PDB entry 1VPP | X-ray diffraction, 1.90 A resolution | chains V and W of the 4 polymer chains in the assembly

[Chain V (and W)]
Protein: Protein (vascular endothelial growth factor)
From: Homo sapiens
Notes: fragment: receptor binding domain; chain W of this document is another copy of the same molecule, construct and numbering; everything in this record applies to it too
Reference sequence: P15692 (VEGFA_HUMAN); residues 8-109 here correspond to UniProt positions 34-135 (UniProt number = residue number + 26)
Chain sequence (102 residues; row label = number of the first residue in the row):
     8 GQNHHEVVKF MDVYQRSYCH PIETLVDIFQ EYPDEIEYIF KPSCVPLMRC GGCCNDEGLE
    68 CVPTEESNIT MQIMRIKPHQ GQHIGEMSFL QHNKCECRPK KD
Unresolved in the structure: 8-12, 109 (chain W: 8-12, 37-42, 109)
Disulfide bonds: Cys-26/Cys-68, Cys-57/Cys-102, Cys-61/Cys-104

[How chain V and chain W interact]
Residue-residue contacts - 63 pairs, chain V then chain W:
  Val-14(V) / Thr-77(W)
  Val-14(V) / Gln-79(W)
  Val-14(V) / Glu-93(W)
  Val-15(V) / Ile-76(W)  hydrophobic
  Val-15(V) / Thr-77(W)  hydrogen bond (backbone-backbone)
  Val-15(V) / Met-78(W)
  Val-15(V) / Gln-79(W)  hydrogen bond (backbone-backbone)
  Lys-16(V) / Gln-79(W)
  Phe-17(V) / Lys-48(W)
  Phe-17(V) / Pro-49(W)
  Phe-17(V) / Gln-79(W)  hydrogen bond (backbone-side chain)
  Phe-17(V) / Met-81(W)  hydrophobic
  Phe-17(V) / Ile-91(W)  hydrophobic
  Val-20(V) / Pro-49(W)  hydrophobic
  Val-20(V) / Val-52(W)  hydrophobic
  Val-20(V) / Pro-53(W)
  Val-20(V) / Met-78(W)  hydrophobic
  Val-20(V) / Gln-79(W)
  Tyr-21(V) / Lys-48(W)
  Arg-23(V) / Glu-30(W)  salt bridge
  Arg-23(V) / Leu-32(W)
  Arg-23(V) / Pro-53(W)
  Ser-24(V) / Leu-32(W)
  Ser-24(V) / Pro-49(W)
  Ser-24(V) / Cys-51(W)  hydrogen bond (side chain-backbone)
  His-27(V) / Leu-32(W)
  Ile-29(V) / Glu-30(W)
  Ile-29(V) / Leu-32(W)  hydrophobic
  Glu-30(V) / Arg-23(W)  salt bridge
  Glu-30(V) / Ile-29(W)
  Leu-32(V) / Arg-23(W)
  Leu-32(V) / His-27(W)
  Leu-32(V) / Gly-58(W)
  Leu-32(V) / Gly-59(W)
  Lys-48(V) / Phe-17(W)
  Lys-48(V) / Tyr-21(W)
  Lys-48(V) / Asn-62(W)
  Pro-49(V) / Val-20(W)  hydrophobic
  Pro-49(V) / Ser-24(W)
  Ser-50(V) / Cys-60(W)
  Cys-51(V) / Ser-24(W)  hydrogen bond (side chain-backbone)
  Cys-51(V) / Gly-59(W)
  Cys-51(V) / Cys-60(W)  disulfide
  Val-52(V) / Val-20(W)  hydrophobic
  Pro-53(V) / Arg-23(W)
  Gly-58(V) / Leu-32(W)
  Gly-59(V) / Leu-32(W)
  Gly-59(V) / Cys-51(W)
  Cys-60(V) / Ser-50(W)
  Cys-60(V) / Cys-51(W)  disulfide
  Thr-77(V) / Glu-13(W)
  Thr-77(V) / Val-14(W)
  Thr-77(V) / Val-15(W)  hydrogen bond (backbone-backbone)
  Met-78(V) / Val-15(W)
  Met-78(V) / Val-20(W)  hydrophobic
  Gln-79(V) / Val-14(W)
  Gln-79(V) / Val-15(W)  hydrogen bond (backbone-backbone)
  Gln-79(V) / Lys-16(W)
  Gln-79(V) / Phe-17(W)  hydrogen bond (side chain-backbone)
  Gln-79(V) / Val-20(W)
  Met-81(V) / Phe-17(W)  hydrophobic
  Ile-91(V) / Phe-17(W)  hydrophobic
  Glu-93(V) / Val-14(W)
Interface residues without a listed pair, chain V (32 interface residues in all): Glu-13, Cys-61, Asn-62, Ile-76, Ile-80
Interface residues without a listed pair, chain W (32 interface residues in all): Cys-61, Ile-80
Cross-chain cystine bridges: Cys-51(V)/Cys-60(W), Cys-60(V)/Cys-51(W)

[Summary]
Chain V and chain W each contribute 32 residues to their interface; the contacts include 2 disulfide bonds, 8
hydrogen bonds and 2 salt bridges. Among the polar pairs are Arg-23(V)/Glu-30(W), Phe-17(V)/Gln-79(W) and
Ser-24(V)/Cys-51(W).
Chain V and chain W are both Protein (vascular endothelial growth factor) (Homo sapiens); the structure,
Complex between vegf and a receptor blocking peptide, was determined by X-ray diffraction.
